4F4O - chains E and F of the 6 polymer chains in the assembly; structure by X-ray diffraction, 2.90 A resolution.

== Chain E ==
Name: Hemoglobin subunit beta
Source organism: Sus scrofa
UniProtKB: P02067 (HBB_PIG); residues 1-146 here correspond to UniProt positions 2-147 (UniProt number = residue number + 1)
Chain sequence (146 residues; row label = number of the first residue in the row):
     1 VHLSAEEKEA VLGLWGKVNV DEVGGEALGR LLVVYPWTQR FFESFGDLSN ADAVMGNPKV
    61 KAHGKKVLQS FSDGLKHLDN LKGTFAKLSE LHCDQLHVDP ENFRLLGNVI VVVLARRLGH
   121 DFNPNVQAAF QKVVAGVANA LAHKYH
Bound ions: heme Fe: His-92 (together with oxygen molecule)
Residues lining bound ligands: heme / oxygen molecule: Leu-28, Leu-31, Thr-38, Phe-41, Phe-42, Ser-44, Phe-45, His-63, Lys-66, Val-67, Ser-70, Phe-71, Phe-85, Leu-88, Leu-91, His-92, Leu-96, Val-98, Asn-102, Phe-103, Leu-106, Val-137, Leu-141
UniProt features mapped onto this chain:
  - binding site (heme b): His-63, His-92
  - modified residue: Val-1 (N-acetylvaline), Ser-44 (Phosphoserine), Lys-59 (N6-acetyllysine), Lys-82 (N6-acetyllysine), Cys-93 (S-nitrosocysteine), Lys-144 (N6-acetyllysine)

== Chain F ==
Name: Haptoglobin
Source organism: Sus scrofa
UniProtKB: Q8SPS7 (HPT_PIG); residue numbers follow UniProt; this construct covers 1-347
Chain sequence (347 residues; numbered 1 to 347; the number before each row is that of its first residue):
     1 MRALGAVVAL LLCGQLFAAE TGNEATDATD DSCPKPPEIP KGYVEHMVRY HCQTYYKLRT
    61 AGDGVYTLDS NKQWTNKVTG EKLPECEAVC GKPKNPVDQV QRIMGGSLDA KGSFPWQAKM
   121 ISHHNLTSGA TLINEQWLLT TAKNLRLGHK NDTKAKDIAP TLRLYVGKKQ EVEIEKVIFH
   181 PDNSTVDIGL IKLKQKVPVN ERVMPICLPS KDYVNVGLVG YVSGWGRNAN LNFTEHLKYV
   241 MLPVADQEKC VQYYEGSTVP EKKTPKSPVG VQPILNEHTF CAGLSKYQED TCYGDAGSAF
   301 AVHDKDDDTW YAAGILSFDK SCRTAEYGVY VRVTSILDWI QTTIADN
Not modelled in the structure: 1-32, 98-102, 347
Cystine bridges: Cys-52/Cys-86, Cys-90/Cys-207, Cys-250/Cys-281, Cys-292/Cys-322
Covalently attached groups: N-acetylglucosamine (NAG) linked to Asn-125, Asn-151, Asn-183; glycan linked to Asn-232
UniProt features mapped onto this chain:
  - region: Val-259 to Thr-264 (Interaction with CD163)
  - glycosylation (N-linked (GlcNAc...) asparagine): Asn-125, Asn-151, Asn-183, Asn-232

== Interface between chain E and chain F ==
Contacting residue pairs (28):
  Pro-36(E) with Tyr-287(F)
  Trp-37(E) with Met-104(F); Gly-105(F); Gly-106(F); Ala-229(F), hydrophobic; Tyr-287(F), hydrophobic; Glu-289(F); Arg-323(F)
  Arg-40(E) with Ser-107(F); Tyr-287(F); Glu-289(F), salt bridge
  Glu-43(E) with Tyr-287(F), hydrogen bond
  His-97(E) with Leu-108(F); Ala-110(F)
  Asp-99(E) with His-236(F); Lys-238(F), salt bridge
  Pro-100(E) with His-236(F)
  Glu-101(E) with Met-104(F); Gly-105(F); Asn-228(F), hydrogen bond; Ala-229(F), hydrogen bond (side chain-backbone); Asn-230(F), hydrogen bond; Asn-232(F); Lys-238(F), salt bridge
  Arg-104(E) with Asn-230(F); Glu-235(F), salt bridge
  Leu-105(E) with Asn-230(F)
  Tyr-145(E) with His-236(F)
Also at the interface, not in a pair above, chain E (14 interface residues in all): Val-34, Gln-39, His-146
Also at the interface, not in a pair above, chain F (18 interface residues in all): Thr-234, Gln-288

== Overview ==
14 residues of chain E face 18 of chain F across their interface; the contacts include 4 hydrogen bonds and 4
salt bridges. Polar contacts include Arg-40(E)/Glu-289(F), Asp-99(E)/Lys-238(F) and Glu-101(E)/Lys-238(F).
Bound to chain E: heme / oxygen molecule.
Here chain E is Hemoglobin subunit beta and chain F is Haptoglobin, both from Sus scrofa. Entry 4F4O
(Structure of the Haptoglobin-Haemoglobin Complex) was determined by X-ray diffraction.
